Entry 4JI2 (X-ray diffraction, 3.64 A resolution); this record covers chains A and Q of the 21 polymer chains in the assembly.

Chain A:
Molecule: 16S rRNA
Source organism: Thermus thermophilus
Sequence (1522 nucleotides; each row starts with the number of its first residue; note: 42 numbers in that range are skipped by the numbering (no residue carries them; nothing is unmodelled there); a row labelled like 190A-190L holds insertion residues (190A, then the next letters in order); numbering starts at 0):
     0 UUUGUUGGAG AGUUUGAUCC UGGCUCAGGG UGAACGCUGG CGGCGUGCCU AAGACAUGCA
    60 AGUCGUGCGG G
    73 CCGCGGGGUU UU
    88 ACUCCG
    95 UGGUC
   101 AGCGGCGGAC GGGUGAGUAA CGCGUGGGU
  129A G
   130 ACCUACCCGG AAGAGGGGGA CAACCCGGGG AAACUCGGGC UAAUCCCCCA UGUGGACCCG
   190 C
190A-190L CCCUUGGGGUGU
   191 GUCCAAAGGG CUUU
   216 GCCCGCUUCC GGAUGGGCCC GCGUCCCAUC AGCUAGUUGG UGGGGUAAUG GCCCACCAAG
   276 GCGACGACGG GUAGCCGGUC UGAGAGGAUG GCCGGCCACA GGGGCACUGA GACACGGGCC
   336 CCACUCCUAC GGGAGGCAGC AGUUAGGAAU CUUCCGCAAU GGGCGCAAGC CUGACGGAGC
   396 GACGCCGCUU GGAGGAAGAA GCCCUUCGGG GUGUAAACUC CUGAA
   442 CCCGGGACGA AACCCCCGAC GA
   474 GGGGACUGAC GGUACCGGG
   494 GUAAUAGCGC CGGCCAACUC CGUGCCAGCA GCCGCGGUAA UACGGAGGGC GCGAGCGUUA
   554 CCCGGAUUCA CUGGGCGUAA AGGGCGUGUA GGCGGCCUGG GGCGUCCCAU GUGAAAGACC
   614 ACGGCUCAAC CGUGGGGGAG CGUGGGAUAC GCUCAGGCUA GACGGUGGGA GAGGGUGGUG
   674 GAAUUCCCGG AGUAGCGGUG AAAUGCGCAG AUACCGGGAG GAACGCCGAU GGCGAAGGCA
   734 GCCACCUGGU CCACCCGUGA CGCUGAGGCG CGAAAGCGUG GGGAGCAAAC CGGAUUAGAU
   794 ACCCGGGUAG UCCACGCCCU AAACGAUGCG CGCUAGGUCU CUGGGUCU
   848 CCUGGGGGCC GAAGCUAACG CGUUAAGCGC GCCGCCUGGG GAGUACGGCC GCAAGGCUGA
   908 AACUCAAAGG AAUUGACGGG GGCCCGCACA AGCGGUGGAG CAUGUGGUUU AAUUCGAAGX
   968 AACGCGAAGA ACCUUACCAG GCCUUGACAU GCUAGG
 1003A G
  1004 AACCCGGGUG AAAGCCUGGG GUGCCCC
1030A-1030D GCGA
  1031 GGGGAGCCCU AGCACAGGUG CUGCAUGGCC GUCGUCAGCU CGUGCCGUGA GGUGUUGGGU
  1091 UAAGUCCCGC AACGAGCGCA ACCCCCGCCG UUAGUUGCCA GCGGUUCGGC CGGGCACUCU
  1151 AACGGGACUG CCCGCGAAA
  1171 GCGGGAGGAA GGAGGGGACG ACGUCUGGUC AGCAUGGCCC UUACGGCCUG GGCGACACAC
  1231 GUGCUACAAU GCCCACUACA AAGCGAUGCC ACCCGGCAAC GGGGAGCUAA UCGCAAAAAG
  1291 GUGGGCCCAG UUCGGAUUGG GGUCUGCAAC CCGACCCCAU GAAGCCGGAA UCGCUAGUAA
  1351 UCGCGGAUCA G
 1361A C
  1362 CAUGCCGCGG UGAAUACGUU CCCGGGCCUU GUACACACXG CCXGUXACGC CAUGGGAGCG
  1422 GGCUCUACCC GAAGUCGCCG GG
  1446 AGCCUACGGG
  1459 CAGGCGCCGA GGGUAGGGCC CGUGACUGGG GCGAAGUCGU AACAAGGUAG CUGUACCGGA
  1519 AGGUGCGGCU GGAUCCACUC CUUUCU
Disordered / not traced: 0-4, 1534-1538
Sequence notes: engineered mutation C1534 (A2157 in M26923.1); conflict A1535 (C2158 in M26923.1)
Modified residues: PSU (pseudouridine-5'-monophosphate) at position 516, 7MG (7N-methyl-8-hydroguanosine-5'-monophosphate) at position 527, M2G (N2-dimethylguanosine-5'-monophosphate) at position 966, 5MC (5-methylcytidine-5'-monophosphate) at position 967, 2MG (2N-methylguanosine-5'-monophosphate) at position 1207, 5MC (5-methylcytidine-5'-monophosphate) at position 1400, 4OC (4n,o2'-methylcytidine-5'-monophosphate) at position 1402, 5MC (5-methylcytidine-5'-monophosphate) at position 1404, 5MC (5-methylcytidine-5'-monophosphate) at position 1407, UR3 (3-methyluridine-5'-monophoshate) at position 1498, MA6 (6N-dimethyladenosine-5'-monophoshate) at position 1518, MA6 (6N-dimethyladenosine-5'-monophoshate) at position 1519, PSU (pseudouridine-5'-monophosphate) at position 1540, PSU (pseudouridine-5'-monophosphate) at position 1541
Ion coordination: Mg2+ site 1 near U5 (its only coordinating residue here); Mg2+ site 2: U12, C526, 7MG_527, A914; Mg2+ site 3 near U12 (its only coordinating residue here); Mg2+ site 4 near U13 (its only coordinating residue here); Mg2+ site 5 near G21 (its only coordinating residue here); Mg2+ site 6: G21, G22; Mg2+ site 7 near C48 (its only coordinating residue here); Mg2+ site 8 near A53 (its only coordinating residue here); Mg2+ site 9: C58, U387; Mg2+ site 10: A59, C386; Mg2+ site 11: U62, G105; Mg2+ site 12 near C89 (its only coordinating residue here); 125 more Mg2+ sites not listed
From the paper describing this entry:
  - conformationally variable residues: A1492
  - mutagenesis - C1490U: increased growth

Chain Q:
Protein: Ribosomal protein S17
Source organism: Thermus thermophilus
UniProtKB: Q5SHP7 (RS17_THET8); residues 1-105 here = UniProt positions 1-105
Sequence (105 residues; numbered 1 to 105; the number before each row is that of its first residue):
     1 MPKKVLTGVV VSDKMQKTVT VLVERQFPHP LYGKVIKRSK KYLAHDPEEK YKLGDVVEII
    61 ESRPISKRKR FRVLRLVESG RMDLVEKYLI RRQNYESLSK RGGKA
Disordered / not traced: 1, 101-105
Ion coordination: Mg2+: Asp-13, Glu-49

How chain A and chain Q interact:
Residue-residue contacts (91; chain A residue first):
  G127(A) / Pro-2(Q)  hydrogen bond to the sugar
  G127(A) / Glu-61(Q)  hydrogen bond to the base
  G128(A) / Pro-2(Q)  phosphate contact
  G128(A) / Lys-3(Q)  hydrogen bond to the phosphate
  G128(A) / Glu-61(Q)  sugar contact
  U129(A) / Lys-3(Q)  salt bridge to the phosphate
  A130(A) / Arg-63(Q)  salt bridge to the phosphate
  A130(A) / Pro-64(Q)  base contact
  U190E(A) / Ser-62(Q)  base contact
  U190E(A) / Arg-63(Q)  hydrogen bond to the base
  U190E(A) / Arg-72(Q)  hydrogen bond to the base
  G190F(A) / Arg-63(Q)  base contact
  C234(A) / Pro-64(Q)  sugar contact
  C234(A) / Arg-70(Q)  hydrogen bond to the phosphate
  C235(A) / Glu-61(Q)  base contact
  C235(A) / Arg-70(Q)  salt bridge to the phosphate
  C235(A) / Phe-71(Q)  sugar contact
  G236(A) / Lys-4(Q)  sugar contact
  G236(A) / Lys-40(Q)  salt bridge to the phosphate
  G236(A) / Tyr-42(Q)  hydrogen bond to the phosphate
  C237(A) / Arg-25(Q)  hydrogen bond to the phosphate
  C237(A) / Lys-40(Q)  salt bridge to the phosphate
  C237(A) / Tyr-42(Q)  phosphate contact
  G238(A) / Arg-25(Q)  salt bridge to the phosphate
  A246(A) / Leu-98(Q)  hydrogen bond to the sugar
  A246(A) / Ser-99(Q)  sugar contact
  A246(A) / Lys-100(Q)  salt bridge to the phosphate
  G247(A) / Ser-99(Q)  phosphate contact
  G247(A) / Lys-100(Q)  salt bridge to the phosphate
  U253(A) / Met-15(Q)  hydrogen bond to the sugar
  U253(A) / Lys-67(Q)  phosphate contact
  G254(A) / Met-15(Q)  sugar contact
  G254(A) / Gln-16(Q)  hydrogen bond to the sugar
  G254(A) / Thr-18(Q)  hydrogen bond to the sugar
  G254(A) / Ser-66(Q)  hydrogen bond to the phosphate
  G254(A) / Lys-67(Q)  phosphate contact
  G254(A) / Arg-68(Q)  phosphate contact
  G254(A) / Lys-69(Q)  phosphate contact
  G255(A) / Gln-16(Q)  hydrogen bond to the sugar
  G255(A) / Lys-17(Q)  phosphate contact
  G255(A) / Ile-65(Q)  phosphate contact
  G255(A) / Ser-66(Q)  phosphate contact
  G255(A) / Lys-69(Q)  salt bridge to the phosphate
  U256(A) / Lys-17(Q)  salt bridge to the phosphate
  U264(A) / Arg-63(Q)  sugar contact
  U264(A) / Pro-64(Q)  hydrogen bond to the sugar
  G265(A) / Pro-64(Q)  sugar contact
  G265(A) / Ile-65(Q)  sugar contact
  G265(A) / Ser-66(Q)  sugar contact
  G265(A) / Lys-67(Q)  hydrogen bond to the sugar
  G266(A) / Lys-67(Q)  sugar contact
  C267(A) / Lys-67(Q)  salt bridge to the phosphate
  G275(A) / Lys-14(Q)  phosphate contact
  G275(A) / Met-15(Q)  sugar contact
  G276(A) / Ser-12(Q)  hydrogen bond to the phosphate
  G276(A) / Met-15(Q)  phosphate contact
  G276(A) / Thr-20(Q)  hydrogen bond to the phosphate
  G276(A) / Arg-68(Q)  hydrogen bond to the sugar
  C277(A) / Thr-20(Q)  phosphate contact
  C277(A) / Lys-41(Q)  salt bridge to the phosphate
  C277(A) / Arg-68(Q)  salt bridge to the phosphate
  G278(A) / Lys-41(Q)  salt bridge to the phosphate
  G278(A) / Tyr-95(Q)  base contact
  A279(A) / Arg-91(Q)  salt bridge to the phosphate
  A279(A) / Tyr-95(Q)  hydrogen bond to the phosphate
  A279(A) / Leu-98(Q)  base contact
  C280(A) / Lys-37(Q)  base contact
  C280(A) / Arg-38(Q)  base contact
  C280(A) / Ser-39(Q)  hydrogen bond to the base
  C280(A) / Arg-91(Q)  hydrogen bond to the base
  C564(A) / Leu-31(Q)  base contact
  C564(A) / Tyr-32(Q)  sugar contact
  U582(A) / Asn-94(Q)  hydrogen bond to the sugar
  A583(A) / Lys-87(Q)  salt bridge to the phosphate
  A583(A) / Ile-90(Q)  sugar contact
  A583(A) / Arg-91(Q)  sugar contact
  A583(A) / Asn-94(Q)  hydrogen bond to the sugar
  G584(A) / Lys-87(Q)  salt bridge to the phosphate
  G585(A) / Lys-34(Q)  hydrogen bond to the sugar
  G585(A) / Lys-37(Q)  phosphate contact
  C586(A) / Lys-34(Q)  salt bridge to the phosphate
  U598(A) / Pro-28(Q)  phosphate contact
  G635(A) / Pro-2(Q)  sugar contact
  U636(A) / Pro-2(Q)  phosphate contact
  C645(A) / Gln-26(Q)  sugar contact
  G760(A) / Asn-94(Q)  base contact
  G760(A) / Ser-97(Q)  sugar contact
  G760(A) / Leu-98(Q)  sugar contact
  C879(A) / Lys-34(Q)  salt bridge to the phosphate
  G895(A) / Lys-100(Q)  phosphate contact
  C896(A) / Lys-100(Q)  phosphate contact
Other interface residues (no listed pair), chain A (52 interface residues in all): U252, C272, A273, A300, G301, A563, G597, C647, A759, G761, C897
Other interface residues (no listed pair), chain Q (48 interface residues in all): Val-35, Leu-43, Arg-81, Tyr-88, Arg-92

In short:
52 residues of chain A and 48 residues of chain Q are in contact; the contacts include 25 hydrogen bonds and
19 salt bridges. Polar pairs include G127(A)/Glu-61(Q), U190E(A)/Arg-63(Q) and U190E(A)/Arg-72(Q). The Mg2+
site 2 is built by U12(A), C526(A), 7MG_527(A) and A914(A). The paper reports that C1490U of chain A increases
growth; conformational variability at A1492(A).
Chain A is 16S rRNA and chain Q is Ribosomal protein S17, both from Thermus thermophilus; the structure,
Crystal Structure of 30S ribosomal subunit from Thermus thermophilus, was determined by X-ray diffraction,
deposited together with 4JI0, 4JI1, 4JI3, 4JI4, 4JI5, 4JI6, 4JI7 and 4JI8.
